PDB entry 3REH | X-ray diffraction, 2.50 A resolution | chains H and I of the 10 polymer chains in the assembly

[Chain H]
Protein: Histone H2B 1.1
Source organism: Xenopus laevis
UniProt: P02281 (H2B11_XENLA); residues 1-122 here correspond to UniProt positions 5-126 (UniProt number = residue number + 4)
Chain sequence (122 residues; each row starts with the number of its first residue):
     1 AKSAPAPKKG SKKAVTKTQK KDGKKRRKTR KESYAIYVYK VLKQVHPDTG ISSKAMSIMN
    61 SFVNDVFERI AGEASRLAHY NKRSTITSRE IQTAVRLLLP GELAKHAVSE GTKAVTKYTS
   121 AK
Disordered / not traced: 1-27
Differences from the reference sequence: variant Thr29 (Ser33 in P02281)
Curated features (UniProtKB/Swiss-Prot):
  - modified residue: Lys2 (N6-acetyllysine), Lys9 (N6-acetyllysine), Ser11 (Phosphoserine), Lys12 (N6-acetyllysine), Lys17 (N6-acetyllysine)
  - glycosylation: Ser109 (O-linked (GlcNAc) serine)
  - cross-link: Lys117 (Glycyl lysine isopeptide (Lys-Gly) (interchain with G-Cter in ubiquitin))

[Chain I]
Molecule: 145-nt DNA strand
Sequence (145 nucleotides; numbered -72 to 72; the number before each row is that of its first residue; numbers below 1 keep their minus sign (DA-72 is residue -72)):
   -72 ATCAATATCC ACCTGCAGAT ACTACCAAAA GTGTATTTGG AAACTGCTCC ATCAAAAGGC
   -12 ATGTTCAGCT GAATCAGCTG AACATGCCTT TTGATGGAGC AGTTTCCAAA TACACTTTTG
    48 GTAGTATCTG CAGGTGGATA TTGAT
Bound ions: Mn2+ site 1: DG-34, DG-33; Mn2+ site 2 near DG26 (its only coordinating residue here); Mn2+ site 3 near DG47 (its only coordinating residue here); Mn2+ site 4 near DG60 (its only coordinating residue here)

[How chain H and chain I interact]
Residue-residue contacts (13):
  Lys28(H) - DT49(I)  sugar contact
  Lys28(H) - DA50(I)  phosphate contact
  Thr29(H) - DT49(I)  phosphate contact
  Arg30(H) - DG47(I)  sugar contact
  Arg30(H) - DG48(I)  sugar contact
  Arg30(H) - DT49(I)  phosphate contact
  Lys31(H) - DG48(I)  hydrogen bond to the phosphate
  Lys31(H) - DT49(I)  hydrogen bond to the phosphate
  Glu32(H) - DG48(I)  phosphate contact
  Ser33(H) - DG48(I)  hydrogen bond to the phosphate
  Ile36(H) - DG47(I)  sugar contact
  Ile36(H) - DG48(I)  phosphate contact
  Tyr37(H) - DG47(I)  sugar contact

[Overview]
Chain H and chain I form an interface of 8 and 4 residues respectively; the contacts include 3 hydrogen bonds.
Polar contacts include Lys31(H)-DG48(I), Lys31(H)-DT49(I) and Ser33(H)-DG48(I). DG-34(I) and DG-33(I) form the
Mn2+ site 1.
Chain H is Histone H2B 1.1 (Xenopus laevis) and chain I is a 145-nt DNA strand; the structure, 2.5 Angstrom
Crystal Structure of the Nucleosome Core Particle Assembled with a 145 bp Alpha-Satellite DNA ..., was
determined by X-ray diffraction, deposited together with 3REI, 3REJ, 3REK and 3REL.
